PDB entry 3P7O | X-ray diffraction, 2.14 A resolution | chains A and C of the 3 polymer chains in the assembly

Chain A:
Protein: Insulin-degrading enzyme
Source organism: Rattus norvegicus
Notes: EC 3.4.24.56
UniProtKB: P35559 (IDE_RAT); numbering as in UniProt (aligned over 1-1019)
Amino-acid sequence (1019 residues; numbered 1 to 1019; the number before each row is that of its first residue):
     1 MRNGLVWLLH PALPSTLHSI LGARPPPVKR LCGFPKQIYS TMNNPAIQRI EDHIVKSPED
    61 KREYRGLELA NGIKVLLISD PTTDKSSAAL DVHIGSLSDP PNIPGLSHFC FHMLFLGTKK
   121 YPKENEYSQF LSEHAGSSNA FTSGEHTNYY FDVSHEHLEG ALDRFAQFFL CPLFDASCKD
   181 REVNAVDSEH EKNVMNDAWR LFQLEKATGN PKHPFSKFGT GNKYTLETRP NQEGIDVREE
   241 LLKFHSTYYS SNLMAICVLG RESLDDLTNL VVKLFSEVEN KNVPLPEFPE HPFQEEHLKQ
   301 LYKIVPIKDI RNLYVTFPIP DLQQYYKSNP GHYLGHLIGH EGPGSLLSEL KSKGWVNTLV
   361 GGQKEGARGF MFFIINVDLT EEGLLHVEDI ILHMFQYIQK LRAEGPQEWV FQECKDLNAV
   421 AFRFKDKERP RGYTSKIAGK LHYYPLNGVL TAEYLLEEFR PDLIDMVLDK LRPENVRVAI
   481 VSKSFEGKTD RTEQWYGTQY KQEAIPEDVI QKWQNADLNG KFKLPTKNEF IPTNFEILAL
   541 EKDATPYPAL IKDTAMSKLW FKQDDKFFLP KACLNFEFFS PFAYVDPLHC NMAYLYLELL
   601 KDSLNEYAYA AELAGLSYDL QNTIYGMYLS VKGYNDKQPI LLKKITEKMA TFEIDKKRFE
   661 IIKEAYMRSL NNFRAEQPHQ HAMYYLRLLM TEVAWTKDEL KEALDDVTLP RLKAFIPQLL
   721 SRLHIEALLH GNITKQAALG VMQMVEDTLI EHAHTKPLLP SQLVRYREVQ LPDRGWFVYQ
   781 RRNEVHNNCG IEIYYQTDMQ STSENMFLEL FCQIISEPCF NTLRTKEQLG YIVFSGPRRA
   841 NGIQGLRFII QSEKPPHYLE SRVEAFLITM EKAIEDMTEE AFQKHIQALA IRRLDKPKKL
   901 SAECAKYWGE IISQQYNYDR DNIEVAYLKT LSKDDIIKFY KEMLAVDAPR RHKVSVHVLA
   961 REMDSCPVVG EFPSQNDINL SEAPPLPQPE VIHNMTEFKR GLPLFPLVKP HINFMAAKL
Unresolved in the structure: 1-41, 966-977, 1012-1019
Construct notes: engineered mutation Phe-111 (Glu in P35559)
From the paper describing this entry:
  - binding site for distal site bound peptide (chain C): His-332, Gly-339, Glu-341, Leu-359, Val-360, Gly-361, Ile-374, Tyr-609
  - allosteric site: Val-360, Ile-374, Tyr-609
  - conformationally variable residues (helix shift): Gly-105 to Ala-135
  - mutagenesis - I374S (10 fold), Y609F (10 fold): decreased catalytic activity
  - mutagenesis - V360S (8 fold): decreased catalytic activity on ATP
  - mutagenesis - I374S, Y609F: abolished catalytic activity on ATP

Chain C:
Protein: distal site bound peptide
Source organism: Rattus norvegicus
Amino-acid sequence (7 residues; each row starts with the number of its first residue; X marks 7 residues of unknown identity (built as UNK)):
     1 XXXXXXX

Interface between chain A and chain C:
Chain A side of the interface, 13 residues: His-332, Gly-335, His-336, Gly-339, Glu-341, Leu-359, Val-360, Gly-361, Gln-363, Glu-365, Ile-374, Lys-436, Tyr-609

Overview:
No residue of chain A is in contact with chain C. The paper reports a binding site for distal site bound
peptide (chain C) at His-332(A), Gly-339(A) and Glu-341(A) among others; I374S and Y609F of chain A reduce
catalytic activity.
Here chain A is Insulin-degrading enzyme and chain C is distal site bound peptide, both from Rattus
norvegicus. Entry 3P7O (Rat Insulin Degrading Enzyme (Insulysin) E111F mutant with two bound peptides) was
determined by X-ray diffraction together with 3P7L from the same study.
